PDB entry 6CR1 | X-ray diffraction, 1.52 A resolution | chains L and H

Chain L:
Name: Light chain of adalimumab EFab (VL-IgE CH2)
Organism: Homo sapiens
Amino-acid sequence (211 residues; numbered 1 to 211; the number before each row is that of its first residue):
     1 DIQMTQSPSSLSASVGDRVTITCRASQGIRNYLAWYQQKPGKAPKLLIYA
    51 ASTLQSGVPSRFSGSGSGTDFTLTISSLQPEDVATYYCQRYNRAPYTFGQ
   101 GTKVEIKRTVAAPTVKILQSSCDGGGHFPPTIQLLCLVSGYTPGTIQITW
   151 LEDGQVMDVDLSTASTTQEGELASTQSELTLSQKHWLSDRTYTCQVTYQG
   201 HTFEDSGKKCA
Disulfides: Cys-23/Cys-88, Cys-136/Cys-194

Chain H:
Name: Heavy chain of adalimumab EFab (VH-IgE CH2)
Organism: Homo sapiens
Amino-acid sequence (231 residues; numbered 1 to 231; the number before each row is that of its first residue):
     1 EVQLVESGGGLVQPGRSLRLSCAASGFTFDDYAMHWVRQAPGKGLEWVSA
    51 ITWNSGHIDYADSVEGRFTISRDNAKNSLYLQMNSLRAEDTAVYYCAKVS
   101 YLSTASSLDYWGQGTLVTVSSASTKGPTVKILQSICDGGGHFPPTIQLLC
   151 LVSGYTPGTIQITWLEDGQVMDVDLSTASTTQEGELASTQSELTLSQKHW
   201 LSDRTYTCQVTYQGHTFEDSTKKCAHHHHHH
Disordered / not traced: 226-231
Disulfides: Cys-22/Cys-96, Cys-150/Cys-208

Interface between chain L and chain H:
Inter-chain disulfides: Cys-122(L)/Cys-224(H), Cys-210(L)/Cys-136(H)
Residue-residue contacts - 80 pairs, chain L then chain H:
  Tyr-32(L) with Ala-105(H), hydrophobic
  Ala-34(L) with Ser-107(H)
  Tyr-36(L) with Ser-107(H); Leu-108(H), hydrogen bond (side chain-backbone); Trp-111(H)
  Gln-38(L) with Gln-39(H), hydrogen bond; Tyr-95(H)
  Pro-40(L) with Ala-178(H)
  Lys-42(L) with Tyr-95(H); Gln-113(H); Val-173(H), hydrogen bond (side chain-backbone); Ser-176(H), hydrogen bond
  Ala-43(L) with Tyr-95(H), hydrophobic; Trp-111(H), hydrophobic; Gly-112(H); Gln-113(H), hydrogen bond (backbone-side chain)
  Pro-44(L) with Leu-45(H), hydrophobic; Trp-111(H)
  Lys-45(L) with Asp-174(H), salt bridge
  Leu-46(L) with Ser-100(H); Ser-107(H); Leu-108(H); Asp-109(H)
  Tyr-49(L) with Tyr-101(H), hydrogen bond; Ser-107(H)
  Tyr-87(L) with Gln-39(H); Gly-44(H); Leu-45(H)
  Gln-89(L) with Leu-108(H)
  Tyr-91(L) with Thr-104(H); Ala-105(H); Ser-106(H); Ser-107(H)
  Ala-94(L) with Asp-59(H)
  Pro-95(L) with Trp-47(H), hydrophobic
  Tyr-96(L) with His-35(H); Trp-47(H); Thr-104(H), hydrogen bond
  Phe-98(L) with Val-37(H), hydrophobic; Leu-45(H); Trp-47(H); Trp-111(H), hydrophobic
  Ile-117(L) with Ile-135(H), hydrophobic
  Leu-118(L) with Leu-132(H), hydrophobic; Gln-133(H); Ser-134(H); Leu-149(H), hydrophobic
  Gln-119(L) with Leu-132(H); Gln-133(H), hydrogen bond (backbone-backbone); Ile-135(H)
  Ser-120(L) with Leu-132(H)
  Ser-121(L) with Ile-131(H), hydrogen bond (side chain-backbone); Leu-132(H); Gln-133(H), hydrogen bond; Thr-221(H)
  Cys-122(L) with Ser-220(H); Thr-221(H), hydrogen bond (backbone-side chain); Lys-222(H); Cys-224(H), disulfide
  Asp-123(L) with Ser-220(H); Thr-221(H); Lys-222(H), hydrogen bond (backbone-backbone)
  Gly-124(L) with Thr-205(H); Ser-220(H); Lys-222(H)
  Gly-126(L) with Lys-223(H); Cys-224(H); Ala-225(H), hydrogen bond (backbone-backbone)
  Phe-128(L) with Cys-224(H), hydrophobic
  Leu-135(L) with Leu-132(H), hydrophobic
  Leu-137(L) with Leu-149(H), hydrophobic
  Glu-178(L) with Lys-130(H), salt bridge
  Gly-207(L) with Ile-135(H); Cys-136(H)
  Lys-208(L) with Cys-136(H), hydrogen bond (backbone-backbone); Asp-137(H); Gly-138(H)
  Cys-210(L) with Cys-136(H), disulfide; Phe-142(H), hydrophobic
  Ala-211(L) with Gly-140(H)
Interface residues without a listed pair, chain L (45 interface residues in all): Gly-41, Gln-55, Asn-92, Gln-133, Leu-134, Glu-169, Gln-176, Thr-191, Ser-206, Lys-209
Interface residues without a listed pair, chain H (49 interface residues in all): Lys-43, Glu-46, Ala-50, Leu-151, Thr-177, Thr-181, Gln-190

In short:
Chain L and chain H form an interface of 45 and 49 residues respectively, with 2 disulfide bonds, 14 hydrogen
bonds and 2 salt bridges. Polar pairs include Lys-45(L)/Asp-174(H), Glu-178(L)/Lys-130(H) and
Tyr-36(L)/Leu-108(H).
Here chain L is Light chain of adalimumab EFab (VL-IgE CH2) and chain H is Heavy chain of adalimumab EFab
(VH-IgE CH2), both from Homo sapiens. Entry 6CR1 (adalimumab EFab) was determined by X-ray diffraction.
